PDB entry 3VPJ | X-ray diffraction, 2.50 A resolution | chains A and E

Chain A:
Molecule: type VI secretion exported 1
From: Pseudomonas aeruginosa
Reference sequence: Q9I2Q1 (Q9I2Q1_PSEAE); numbering as in UniProt (aligned over 1-154)
Amino-acid sequence (174 residues; each row starts with the number of its first residue; numbers below 1 keep their minus sign (Met-19 is residue -19)):
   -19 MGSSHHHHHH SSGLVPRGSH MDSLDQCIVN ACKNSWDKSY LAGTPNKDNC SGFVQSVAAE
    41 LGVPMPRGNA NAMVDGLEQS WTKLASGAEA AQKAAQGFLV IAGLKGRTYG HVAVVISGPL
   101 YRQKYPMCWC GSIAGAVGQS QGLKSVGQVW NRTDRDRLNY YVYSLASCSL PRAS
Unresolved in the structure: -19 to 2, 149-154
Sequence notes: expression tag (-19 to 0)
Cystine bridges: Cys7-Cys148
Swiss-Prot annotation at these positions:
  - active site: Cys30 (Nucleophile), His91 (Proton acceptor)
What the authors report for this chain:
  - catalytic residues: Ser112 (proposed by the authors, not directly observed)
  - mutagenesis - C30A, H91A: decreased catalytic activity
  - mutagenesis - C110A: unchanged catalytic activity

Chain E:
Molecule: Tse1-specific immunity protein
From: Pseudomonas aeruginosa
Reference sequence: Q9I2Q0 (Q9I2Q0_PSEAE); residue numbers follow UniProt; this construct covers 1-172
Amino-acid sequence (192 residues; row label = number of the first residue in the row; numbers below 1 keep their minus sign (Met-19 is residue -19)):
   -19 MGSSHHHHHH SSGLVPRGSH MKLLAGSFAA LFLSLSAQAA DCTFTQLEIV PQFGSPNMFG
    41 GEDEHVRVMF SNEDPNDDNP DAFPEPPVYL ADRDSGNDCR IEDGGIWSRG GVFLSQDGRR
   101 VLMHEFSGSS AELVSYDSAT CKVVHREDIS GQRWAVDKDG LRLGQKCSGE SVDSCAKIVK
   161 RSLAPFCQTA KK
Unresolved in the structure: -19 to 20, 169-172
Sequence notes: expression tag (-19 to 0)
Cystine bridges: Cys22-Cys167, Cys79-Cys121, Cys147-Cys155
What the authors report for this chain:
  - contacts within the chain: Ile86-Phe106 (hydrophobic contact)
  - mutagenesis - D61A, S109A, E150A: unchanged binding to type VI secretion exported 1 (chain A)

Chain A / chain E interface:
Pairs across the interface (41):
  Asp28(A) - Arg133(E)  salt bridge
  Cys30(A) - Ser109(E)  hydrogen bond
  Tyr89(A) - Ser130(E)
  Tyr89(A) - Gly131(E)
  Gly90(A) - Ser109(E)  hydrogen bond (backbone-side chain)
  His91(A) - Gly108(E)  hydrogen bond (side chain-backbone)
  His91(A) - Ser109(E)  hydrogen bond
  Tyr101(A) - Glu65(E)  hydrogen bond
  Arg102(A) - Glu53(E)  salt bridge
  Arg102(A) - Glu65(E)  salt bridge
  Ser112(A) - Gly108(E)  hydrogen bond (side chain-backbone)
  Ser112(A) - Ser109(E)
  Ile113(A) - Ser109(E)
  Ile113(A) - Gly131(E)
  Ile113(A) - Arg133(E)  hydrogen bond (backbone-side chain)
  Ala114(A) - Gly108(E)
  Ala114(A) - Ser109(E)
  Gly115(A) - Glu150(E)
  Ala116(A) - Glu150(E)  hydrogen bond (backbone-side chain)
  Val117(A) - Asp61(E)
  Val117(A) - Ser88(E)
  Val117(A) - Phe106(E)  hydrophobic
  Gly118(A) - Phe106(E)
  Lys124(A) - Asp61(E)  salt bridge
  Gln128(A) - Asp54(E)  hydrogen bond
  Gln128(A) - Ile86(E)
  Val129(A) - Ile86(E)
  Val129(A) - Phe106(E)
  Val129(A) - Ser107(E)
  Val129(A) - Gly108(E)  hydrogen bond (backbone-backbone)
  Trp130(A) - Ile86(E)
  Trp130(A) - Ser107(E)
  Trp130(A) - Gly108(E)
  Asn131(A) - Gly85(E)  hydrogen bond (side chain-backbone)
  Asn131(A) - Ile86(E)
  Asn131(A) - Ser107(E)  hydrogen bond (backbone-side chain)
  Arg132(A) - Pro66(E)
  Arg132(A) - Glu82(E)
  Arg132(A) - Asp83(E)
  Asp134(A) - Ser107(E)  hydrogen bond
  Arg135(A) - Glu65(E)  salt bridge
Other interface residues (no listed pair), chain A (24 interface residues in all): Pro25, Gly127
Other interface residues (no listed pair), chain E (25 interface residues in all): Pro55, Ala62, Pro64, Gly84, His104, Ser110, Ser148
Interface features reported in the paper:
  - specific contacts: Glu53(E)-Arg102(A) (salt bridge), Asp61(E)-Lys124(A) (hydrogen bond), Glu65(E)-Tyr101(A) (hydrogen bond), Glu65(E)-Arg135(A) (hydrogen bond), Ile86(E)-Val129(A) (backbone contact), Phe106(E)-Val117(A) (hydrophobic contact), Ser107(E)-Asn131(A) (hydrogen bond), Ser107(E)-Asp134(A) (hydrogen bond), Ser109(E)-His91(A) (hydrogen bond), Arg133(E)-Asp28(A) (salt bridge), Glu150(E)-Ala116(A) (backbone contact)
  - hot spots on chain E (mutagenesis) - E65A (15- or 11-fold), I86A (11-fold), F106A (5-fold), S107A (1,500-fold): decreased binding to type VI secretion exported 1 (chain A)
  - hot spots on chain E (mutagenesis) - S109A: unchanged binding to type VI secretion exported 1 (chain A)

Summary:
24 residues of chain A face 25 of chain E across their interface, with 13 hydrogen bonds and 5 salt bridges.
Polar contacts include Asp28(A)-Arg133(E), Arg102(A)-Glu53(E) and Arg102(A)-Glu65(E). The paper describes salt
bridges between Glu53(E) and Arg102(A) and Arg133(E) and Asp28(A); hydrogen bonds between Asp61(E) and
Lys124(A), Glu65(E) and Tyr101(A) and Glu65(E) and Arg135(A) among others; backbone contacts between Ile86(E)
and Val129(A) and Glu150(E) and Ala116(A). The paper reports the catalytic residue Ser112(A); E65A, I86A and
F106A of chain E, among others, reduce binding to type VI secretion exported 1 (chain A); 10 substitutions
were tested in all.
Chain A is type VI secretion exported 1 and chain E is Tse1-specific immunity protein, both from Pseudomonas
aeruginosa; the structure, crystal structure of type VI effector Tse1 from Pseudomonas aeruginosa in complex
with immune protein Tsi1, was determined by X-ray diffraction (same publication as 3VPI).
